PDB entry 7SX3 | electron microscopy, 3.10 A resolution | chains A and C of the 5 polymer chains in the assembly

# Chain A
Molecule: Sodium leak channel non-selective protein, Enhanced green fluorescent protein
From: Homo sapiens
UniProt: chimeric construct of Q8IZF0, A0A7G8ZY66: residues 1-1738 from Q8IZF0 (NALCN_HUMAN) positions 1-1738 (same numbers); residues 1760-2000 from A0A7G8ZY66 positions 1-241 (UniProt number = residue number - 1759)
Chain sequence (2042 residues; each row starts with the number of its first residue):
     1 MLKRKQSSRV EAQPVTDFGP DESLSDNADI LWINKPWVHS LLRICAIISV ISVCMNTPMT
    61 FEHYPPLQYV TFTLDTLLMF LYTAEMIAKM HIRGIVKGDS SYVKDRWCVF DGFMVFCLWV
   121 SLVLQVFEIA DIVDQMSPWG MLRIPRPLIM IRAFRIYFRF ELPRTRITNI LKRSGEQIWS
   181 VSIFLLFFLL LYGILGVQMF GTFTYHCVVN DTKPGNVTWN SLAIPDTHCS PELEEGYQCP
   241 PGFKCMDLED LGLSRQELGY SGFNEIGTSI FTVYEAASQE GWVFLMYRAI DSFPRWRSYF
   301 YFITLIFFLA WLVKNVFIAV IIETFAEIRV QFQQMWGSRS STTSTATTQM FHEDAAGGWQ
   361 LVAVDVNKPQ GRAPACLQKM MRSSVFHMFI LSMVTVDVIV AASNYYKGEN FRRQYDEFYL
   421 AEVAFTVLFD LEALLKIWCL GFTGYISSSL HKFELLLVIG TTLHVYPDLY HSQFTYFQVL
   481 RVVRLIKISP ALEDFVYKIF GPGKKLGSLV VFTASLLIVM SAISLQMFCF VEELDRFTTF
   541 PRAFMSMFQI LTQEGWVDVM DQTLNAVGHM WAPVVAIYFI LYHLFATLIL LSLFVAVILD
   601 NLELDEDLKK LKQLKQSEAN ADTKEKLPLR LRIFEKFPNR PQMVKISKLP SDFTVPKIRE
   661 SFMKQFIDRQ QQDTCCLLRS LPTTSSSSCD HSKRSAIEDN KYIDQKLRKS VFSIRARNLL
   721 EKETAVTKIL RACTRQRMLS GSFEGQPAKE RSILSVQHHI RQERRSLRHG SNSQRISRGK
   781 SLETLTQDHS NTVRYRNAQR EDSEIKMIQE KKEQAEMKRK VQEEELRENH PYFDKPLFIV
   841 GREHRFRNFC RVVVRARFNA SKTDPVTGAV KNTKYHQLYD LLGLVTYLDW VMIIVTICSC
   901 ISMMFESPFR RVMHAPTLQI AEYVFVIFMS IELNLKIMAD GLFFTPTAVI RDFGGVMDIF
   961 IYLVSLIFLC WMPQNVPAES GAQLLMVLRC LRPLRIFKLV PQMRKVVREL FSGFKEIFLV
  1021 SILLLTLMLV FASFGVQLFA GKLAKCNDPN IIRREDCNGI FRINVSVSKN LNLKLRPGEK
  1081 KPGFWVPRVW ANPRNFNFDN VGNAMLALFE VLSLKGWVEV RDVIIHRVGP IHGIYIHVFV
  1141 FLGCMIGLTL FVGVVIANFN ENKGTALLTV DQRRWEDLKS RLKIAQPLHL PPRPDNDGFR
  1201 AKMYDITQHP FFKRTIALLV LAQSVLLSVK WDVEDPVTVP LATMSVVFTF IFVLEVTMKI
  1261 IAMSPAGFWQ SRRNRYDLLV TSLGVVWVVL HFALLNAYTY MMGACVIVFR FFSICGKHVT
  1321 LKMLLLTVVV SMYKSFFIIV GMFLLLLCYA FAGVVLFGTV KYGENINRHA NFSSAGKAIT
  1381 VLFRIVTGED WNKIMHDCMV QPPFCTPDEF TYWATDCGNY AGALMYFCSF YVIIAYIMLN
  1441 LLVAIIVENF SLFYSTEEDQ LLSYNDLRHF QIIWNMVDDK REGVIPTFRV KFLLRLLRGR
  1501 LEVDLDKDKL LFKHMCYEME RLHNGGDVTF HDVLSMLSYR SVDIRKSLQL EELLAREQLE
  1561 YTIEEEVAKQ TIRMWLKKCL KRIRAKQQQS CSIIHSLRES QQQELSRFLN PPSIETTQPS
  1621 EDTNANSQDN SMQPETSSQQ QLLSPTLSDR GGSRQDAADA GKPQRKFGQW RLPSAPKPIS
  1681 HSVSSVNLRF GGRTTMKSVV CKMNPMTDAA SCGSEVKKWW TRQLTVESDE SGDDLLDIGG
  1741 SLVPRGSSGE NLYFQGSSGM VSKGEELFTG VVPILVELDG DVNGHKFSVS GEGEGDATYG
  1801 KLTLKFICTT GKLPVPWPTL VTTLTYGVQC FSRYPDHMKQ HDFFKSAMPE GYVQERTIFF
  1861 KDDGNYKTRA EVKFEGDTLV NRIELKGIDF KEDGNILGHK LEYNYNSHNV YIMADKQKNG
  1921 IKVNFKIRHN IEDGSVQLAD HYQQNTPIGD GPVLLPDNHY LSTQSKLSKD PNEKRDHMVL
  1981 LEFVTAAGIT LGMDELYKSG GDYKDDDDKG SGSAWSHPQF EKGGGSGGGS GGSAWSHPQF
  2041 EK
Disordered / not traced: 1-32, 92-106, 336-346, 365-374, 618-627, 670-710, 741-816, 859-875, 1599-2042
Sequence notes: linker (1739-1759); conflict K1966 (Ala207 in A0A7G8ZY66); expression tag (2001-2042)
Modified / non-standard residues: Y287 (O-sulfo-L-tyrosine; TYS)
Disulfide bonds: C207-C239, C229-C245, C1046-C1057, C1405-C1417
Covalent attachments: N-acetylglucosamine (NAG) linked to N1064
Small-molecule neighbours:
  - N-acetylglucosamine (NAG; 2-acetamido-2-deoxy-beta-D-glucopyranose): N210, D211, P241, G242
  - phosphatidylethanolamine (PEV; (1S)-2-{[(2-aminoethoxy)(hydroxy)phosphoryl]oxy}-1-[(palmitoyloxy)methyl]ethyl stearate), molecule 1: I399, S403, Y405, L1029, N1100, V1101, G1102
  - phosphatidylethanolamine (PEV), molecule 2: L881, I897, V1000, Q1002, Y1333, F1336, F1337, V1340, F1343, L1344
  - phosphatidylethanolamine (PEV), molecule 3: R951, D952, F953, G954, L994, F997, K998, R1004, V1007, R1008, L1010, F1011, L1345, I1433
  - phosphatidylethanolamine (PEV), molecule 4: E979, L1025, M1028, G1102, M1105, L1106, F1109, Y1420, A1421, L1424, M1425, C1428, S1429, V1432

# Chain C
Molecule: Calmodulin-1
From: Homo sapiens
UniProt: P0DP23 (CALM1_HUMAN); numbering as in UniProt (aligned over 1-149)
Chain sequence (149 residues; each row starts with the number of its first residue):
     1 MADQLTEEQI AEFKEAFSLF DKDGDGTITT KELGTVMRSL GQNPTEAELQ DMINEVDADG
    61 NGTIDFPEFL TMMARKMKDT DSEEEIREAF RVFDKDGNGY ISAAELRHVM TNLGEKLTDE
   121 EVDEMIREAD IDGDGQVNYE EFVQMMTAK
Disordered / not traced: 1-4, 21-29, 57-64, 80-84, 96-100, 129-130, 148-149

# Interface between chain A and chain C
Residue-residue contacts (28):
  F1488(A) - T71(C)
  R1489(A) - P67(C)
  K1491(A) - I10(C)
  F1492(A) - I10(C)
  F1492(A) - L70(C)  hydrophobic
  R1495(A) - E8(C)  salt bridge
  R1495(A) - I10(C)
  L1496(A) - I10(C)
  R1498(A) - K14(C)
  L1505(A) - E8(C)
  K1509(A) - R87(C)
  K1569(A) - L113(C)
  T1571(A) - E88(C)
  T1571(A) - V92(C)
  R1573(A) - L113(C)
  W1575(A) - A89(C)  hydrophobic
  W1575(A) - V92(C)  hydrophobic
  W1575(A) - Y139(C)  hydrophobic
  W1575(A) - F142(C)  hydrophobic
  L1576(A) - M110(C)
  L1576(A) - G114(C)
  L1576(A) - E115(C)
  K1577(A) - E115(C)
  C1579(A) - E121(C)
  C1579(A) - F142(C)  hydrophobic
  L1580(A) - E115(C)
  L1580(A) - E121(C)
  I1583(A) - E121(C)
Other interface residues (no listed pair), chain A (24 interface residues in all): M1476, L1510, A1568, I1572, K1578, R1584
Other interface residues (no listed pair), chain C (27 interface residues in all): T6, Q9, A11, F66, A74, R91, K95, L117, V143, M146
Interface features reported in the paper:
  - interface residues, chain A: I1572(A), R1573(A)

# Overview
24 residues of chain A and 27 residues of chain C are in contact, with 1 salt bridge. Its one salt-bridged
contact is R1495(A)-E8(C). Ligands of chain A: N-acetylglucosamine and 4 copies of phosphatidylethanolamine.
Covalently linked N-acetylglucosamine: at N1064(A). From the paper: interface residues I1572(A) and R1573(A).
Chain A is Sodium leak channel non-selective protein, Enhanced green fluorescent protein and chain C is
Calmodulin-1, both from Homo sapiens; the structure, Human NALCN-FAM155A-UNC79-UNC80 channelosome with CaM
bound, conformation 1/2, was determined by electron microscopy, deposited together with 7SX4.
